9CLR - chain A; structure by X-ray diffraction, 1.99 A resolution.

== Chain A ==
Protein: Seventy-one-substitution variants of hydroxynitrile lyase
Source organism: Hevea brasiliensis
Notes: engineered mutation(s): I9V, T11G, I12A, I18S, E79H, C81L, L84M, H103L, N104A, S105A, V106F, V118L, L121Y, M122N, F125T, D127N, Y133F, L146M, K147F, L148F, L152F, N156K, T173V, G176S, Q180M, E208K, I209G, F210I, L211P, K236M, L237A, and Q238M
Amino-acid sequence (270 residues; numbered 1 to 270; the number before each row is that of its first residue):
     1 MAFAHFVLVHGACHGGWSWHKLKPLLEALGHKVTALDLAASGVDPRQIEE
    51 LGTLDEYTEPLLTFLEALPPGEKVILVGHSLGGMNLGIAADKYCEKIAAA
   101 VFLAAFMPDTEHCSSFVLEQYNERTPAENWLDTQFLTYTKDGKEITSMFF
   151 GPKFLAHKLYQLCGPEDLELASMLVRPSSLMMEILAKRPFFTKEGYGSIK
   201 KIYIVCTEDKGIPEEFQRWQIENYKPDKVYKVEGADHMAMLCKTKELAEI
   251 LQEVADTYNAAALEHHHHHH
Not modelled in the structure: 1, 142-143, 182-188, 261-270
Modified / non-standard residues: C163 (S-hydroxycysteine; CSO)
Ion coordination: Mg2+ site 1 near D37 (its only coordinating residue here); Mg2+ site 2 near C163 (its only coordinating residue here)
What the authors report for this chain:
  - catalytic residues: S80, D209, H237
  - post-translational modification sites: C163
  - conformationally variable residues (order/disorder transition): G142 to K143, M182 to R188

== Overview ==
From the paper: catalytic residues S80, D209 and H237; a modification site at C163.
Chain A is Seventy-one-substitution variants of hydroxynitrile lyase (Hevea brasiliensis); the structure,
Hydroxynitrile Lyase from Hevea brasiliensis with Seventy-one Mutations, was determined by X-ray diffraction
(same publication as 8SNI).
